PDB entry 5C4A | X-ray diffraction, 4.20 A resolution (low resolution: residue-level contacts below are approximate; hydrogen-bond / salt-bridge calls are withheld) | chains A and I of the 15 polymer chains in the assembly

== Chain A ==
Molecule: DNA-directed RNA polymerase II subunit RPB1
Source organism: Saccharomyces cerevisiae (strain ATCC 204508 / S288c)
Notes: EC 2.7.7.6
Reference sequence: P04050 (RPB1_YEAST); residue numbers follow UniProt; this construct covers 1-1733
Chain sequence (1733 residues; numbered 1 to 1733; the number before each row is that of its first residue):
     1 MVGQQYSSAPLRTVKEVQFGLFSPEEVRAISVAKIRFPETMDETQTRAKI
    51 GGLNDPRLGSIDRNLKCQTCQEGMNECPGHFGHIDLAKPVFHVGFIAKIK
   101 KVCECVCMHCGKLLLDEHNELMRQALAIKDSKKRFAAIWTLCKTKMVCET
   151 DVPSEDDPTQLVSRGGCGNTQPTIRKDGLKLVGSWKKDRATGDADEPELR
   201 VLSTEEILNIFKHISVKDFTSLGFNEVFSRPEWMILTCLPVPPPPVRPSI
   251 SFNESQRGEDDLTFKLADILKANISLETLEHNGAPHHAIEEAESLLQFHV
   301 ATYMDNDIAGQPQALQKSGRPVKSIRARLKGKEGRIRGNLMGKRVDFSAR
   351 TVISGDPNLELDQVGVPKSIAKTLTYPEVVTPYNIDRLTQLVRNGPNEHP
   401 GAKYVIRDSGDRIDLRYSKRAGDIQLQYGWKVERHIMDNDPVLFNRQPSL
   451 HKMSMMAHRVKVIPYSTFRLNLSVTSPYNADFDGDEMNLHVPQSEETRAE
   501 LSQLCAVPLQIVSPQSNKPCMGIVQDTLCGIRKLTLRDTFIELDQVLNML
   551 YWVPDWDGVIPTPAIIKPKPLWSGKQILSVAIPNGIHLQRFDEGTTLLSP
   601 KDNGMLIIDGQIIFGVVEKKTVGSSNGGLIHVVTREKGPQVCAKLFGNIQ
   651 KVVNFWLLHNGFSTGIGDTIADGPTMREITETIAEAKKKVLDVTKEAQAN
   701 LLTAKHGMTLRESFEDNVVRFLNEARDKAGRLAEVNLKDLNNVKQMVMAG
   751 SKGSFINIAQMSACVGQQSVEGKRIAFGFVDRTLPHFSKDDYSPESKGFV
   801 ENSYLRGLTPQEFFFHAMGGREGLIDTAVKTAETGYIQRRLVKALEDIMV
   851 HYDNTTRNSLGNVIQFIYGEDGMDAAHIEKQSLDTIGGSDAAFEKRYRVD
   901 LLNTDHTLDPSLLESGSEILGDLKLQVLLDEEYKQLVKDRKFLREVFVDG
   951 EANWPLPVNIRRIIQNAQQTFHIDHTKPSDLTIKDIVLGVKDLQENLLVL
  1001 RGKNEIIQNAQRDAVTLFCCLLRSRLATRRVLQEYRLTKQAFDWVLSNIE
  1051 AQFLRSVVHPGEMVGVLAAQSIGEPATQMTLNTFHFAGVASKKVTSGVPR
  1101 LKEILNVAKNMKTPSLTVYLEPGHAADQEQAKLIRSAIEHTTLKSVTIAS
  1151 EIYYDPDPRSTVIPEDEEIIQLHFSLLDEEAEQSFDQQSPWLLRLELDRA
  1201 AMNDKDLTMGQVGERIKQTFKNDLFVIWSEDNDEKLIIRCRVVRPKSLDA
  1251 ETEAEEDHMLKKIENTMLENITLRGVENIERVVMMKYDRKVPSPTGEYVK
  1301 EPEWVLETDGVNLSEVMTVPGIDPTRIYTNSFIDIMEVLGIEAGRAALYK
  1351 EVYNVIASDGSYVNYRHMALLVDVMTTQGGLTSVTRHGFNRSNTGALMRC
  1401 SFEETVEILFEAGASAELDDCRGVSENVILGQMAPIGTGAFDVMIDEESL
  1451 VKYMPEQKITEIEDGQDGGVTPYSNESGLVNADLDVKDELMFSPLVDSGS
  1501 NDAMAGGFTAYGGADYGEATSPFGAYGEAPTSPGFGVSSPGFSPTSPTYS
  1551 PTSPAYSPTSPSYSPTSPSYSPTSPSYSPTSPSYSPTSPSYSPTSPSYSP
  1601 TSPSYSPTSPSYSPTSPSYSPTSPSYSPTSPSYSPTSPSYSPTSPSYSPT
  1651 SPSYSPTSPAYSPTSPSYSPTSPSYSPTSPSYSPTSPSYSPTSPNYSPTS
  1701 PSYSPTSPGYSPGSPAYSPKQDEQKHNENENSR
Disordered / not traced: 1, 1082-1092, 1176-1184, 1246-1253, 1455-1733
Metal / ion sites: Zn2+ site 1: Cys-67, Cys-77, His-80; Zn2+ site 2: Cys-110, Cys-148; Mg2+: Asp-481, Asp-483, Asp-485 (shared with 1 residue of chain R)
Curated features (UniProtKB/Swiss-Prot):
  - region: Pro-248 to Asp-260 (Lid loop), Asn-306 to Lys-323 (Rudder loop), Pro-810 to Glu-822 (Bridging helix)
  - binding site (Zn(2+)): Cys-67, Cys-70, Cys-77, His-80, Cys-107, Cys-110, Cys-148, Cys-167
  - binding site (Mg(2+)): Asp-481, Asp-483, Asp-485
  - modified residue: Thr-1471 (Phosphothreonine)
  - cross-link (Glycyl lysine isopeptide (Lys-Gly)): Lys-695 (interchain with G-Cter in ubiquitin), Lys-1246 (interchain with G-Cter in ubiquitin), Lys-1350 (interchain with G-Cter in ubiquitin)
  - natural variant: Ser-1653 to Pro-1659 (deletion: In strain: A364A)
  - mutagenesis: Lys-1246 (K1246R: Impairs ubiquitination during transcription stress)

== Chain I ==
Molecule: DNA-directed RNA polymerase II subunit RPB9
Source organism: Saccharomyces cerevisiae (strain ATCC 204508 / S288c)
Reference sequence: P27999 (RPB9_YEAST); numbering as in UniProt (aligned over 1-122)
Chain sequence (122 residues; numbered 1 to 122; the number before each row is that of its first residue):
     1 MTTFRFCRDCNNMLYPREDKENNRLLFECRTCSYVEEAGSPLVYRHELIT
    51 NIGETAGVVQDIGSDPTLPRSDRECPKCHSRENVFFQSQQRRKDTSMVLF
   101 FVCLSCSHIFTSDQKNKRTQFS
Disordered / not traced: 1, 116-122
Metal / ion sites: Zn2+ site 1: Cys-7, Cys-10, Cys-29, Cys-32; Zn2+ site 2: Cys-75, Cys-78, Cys-106
Curated features (UniProtKB/Swiss-Prot):
  - zinc finger: Cys-7 to Cys-32 (C4-type), Ser-71 to Thr-111 (TFIIS-type)
  - binding site (Zn(2+)): Cys-7, Cys-10, Cys-29, Cys-32, Cys-75, Cys-78, Cys-103, Cys-106
  - modified residue: Ser-40 (Phosphoserine)

== How chain A and chain I interact ==
Pairs across the interface - 64 pairs, chain A then chain I:
  Ala-697(A) with Ser-96(I); Met-97(I)
  Gln-698(A) with Met-97(I); Val-98(I); Leu-99(I); Ser-112(I)
  Ala-699(A) with Ser-112(I); Gln-114(I)
  Asn-700(A) with Ser-96(I); Val-98(I); Asp-113(I); Lys-115(I)
  Leu-701(A) with Gln-114(I); Lys-115(I)
  Thr-709(A) with Lys-93(I); Asp-94(I)
  Leu-710(A) with Ser-96(I); Met-97(I)
  Arg-711(A) with Thr-95(I); Met-97(I)
  Phe-714(A) with Met-97(I)
  Asp-781(A) with Arg-91(I)
  Arg-782(A) with Thr-67(I)
  Ser-788(A) with Thr-67(I)
  Lys-789(A) with Thr-67(I); Pro-69(I)
  Asp-790(A) with Phe-86(I); Gln-87(I)
  Tyr-792(A) with Gln-87(I)
  Lys-1144(A) with Leu-48(I)
  Thr-1147(A) with Leu-48(I); Ile-49(I)
  Ile-1148(A) with Glu-47(I); Leu-48(I); Ile-49(I)
  Ala-1149(A) with Arg-45(I); Glu-47(I)
  Ser-1150(A) with Tyr-44(I); Arg-45(I); His-46(I)
  Glu-1151(A) with Leu-42(I); Tyr-44(I); Arg-45(I)
  Ile-1152(A) with Pro-41(I); Leu-42(I); Val-43(I); Tyr-44(I)
  Tyr-1153(A) with Pro-41(I); Leu-42(I)
  Tyr-1154(A) with Glu-18(I); Asn-23(I); Arg-24(I); Leu-25(I); Pro-41(I)
  Pro-1190(A) with Glu-18(I)
  Trp-1191(A) with Glu-18(I); Leu-25(I); Val-43(I)
  Glu-1196(A) with Arg-45(I)
  Asp-1257(A) with Pro-16(I); Val-43(I)
  Lys-1261(A) with Tyr-44(I)
  Glu-1264(A) with Tyr-44(I); His-46(I)
Other interface residues (no listed pair), chain A (37 interface residues in all): Leu-702, Val-780, Pro-1156, Val-1162, Ala-1254, Asn-1265, Leu-1268
Other interface residues (no listed pair), chain I (37 interface residues in all): Asp-19, Lys-20, Asp-65, Leu-68, Ser-88, Gln-89, Arg-92

== In short ==
Chain A and chain I each contribute 37 residues to their interface. Curated annotation (UniProt) lists 8
Zn2+-binding residues, 3 Mg2+-binding residues and one mutagenesis site on chain A; 8 Zn2+-binding residues on
chain I.
Here chain A is DNA-directed RNA polymerase II subunit RPB1 and chain I is DNA-directed RNA polymerase II
subunit RPB9, both from Saccharomyces cerevisiae (strain ATCC 204508 / S288c). Entry 5C4A (Crystal structure
of a transcribing RNA Polymerase II complex reveals a complete transcription bubble) was determined by X-ray
diffraction together with 5C3E, 5C44, 5C4J and 5C4X from the same study.
